PDB entry 7QZF | X-ray diffraction, 2.20 A resolution | chains A and D of the 6 polymer chains in the assembly

Chain A (and D):
Molecule: Dyp-type peroxidase family
Source organism: Streptomyces lividans
Notes: chain D of this document is another copy of the same molecule, construct and numbering; everything in this record applies to it too
Reference sequence: A0A7U8UU09 (A0A7U8UU09_STRLI); residues 1-316 here correspond to UniProt positions 14-329 (UniProt number = residue number + 13)
Chain sequence (316 residues; row label = number of the first residue in the row):
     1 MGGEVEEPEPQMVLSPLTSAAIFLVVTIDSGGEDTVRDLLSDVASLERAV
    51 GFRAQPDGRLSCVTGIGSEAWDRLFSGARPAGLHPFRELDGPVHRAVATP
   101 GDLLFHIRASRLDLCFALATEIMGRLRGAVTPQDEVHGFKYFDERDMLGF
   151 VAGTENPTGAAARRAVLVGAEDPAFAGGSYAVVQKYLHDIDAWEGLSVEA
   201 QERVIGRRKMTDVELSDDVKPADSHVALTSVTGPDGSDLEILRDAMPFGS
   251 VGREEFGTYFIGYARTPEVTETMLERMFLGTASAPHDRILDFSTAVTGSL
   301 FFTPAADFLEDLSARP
Unresolved in the structure: 1-6, 313-316 (chain D: 1-7, 312-316)
Construct notes: engineered mutation Ala152 (Asp165 in A0A7U8UU09), Ala245 (Asn258 in A0A7U8UU09)
Ion coordination: Mg2+ near Asp191 (its only coordinating residue here); heme Fe near His225 (its only coordinating residue here)
Residues lining bound ligands: heme (HEM): Asp146, Leu148, Phe150, Val151, Ala152, Gly153, Thr154, Glu155, Gln184, Tyr186, His188, Ile205, Arg207, His225, Val226, Thr229, Ser230, Ile241, Arg243, Thr258, Phe260, Thr270, Met273, Leu274, Met277, Ile289, Ser293
Reported in the primary citation:
  - mutagenesis - D152A/N245A: decreased catalytic activity
  - mutagenesis - D152A/N245A, N245A: decreased stability in response to Compound I
  - mutagenesis - D152A, N245A: unchanged catalytic activity
  - catalytic residues: Arg243 (proposed by the authors, not directly observed)

How chain A and chain D interact:
Contacting residue pairs - 12 pairs, chain A then chain D:
  Arg145(A) - Met210(D)
  Gly149(A) - Met210(D)
  Ser197(A) - Glu199(D)
  Val198(A) - Val198(D)  hydrophobic
  Val198(A) - Glu199(D)  hydrogen bond (backbone-side chain)
  Glu199(A) - Ser197(D)
  Glu199(A) - Val198(D)  hydrogen bond (side chain-backbone)
  Glu199(A) - Glu199(D)
  Met210(A) - Arg145(D)
  Met210(A) - Gly149(D)
  Met210(A) - Lys209(D)
  Met210(A) - Met210(D)  hydrophobic
Other interface residues (no listed pair), chain A (9 interface residues in all): Phe142, Asp143, Lys209
Other interface residues (no listed pair), chain D (9 interface residues in all): Phe142, Asp143

In short:
Chain A and chain D each contribute 9 residues to their interface; the contacts include 2 hydrogen bonds. Its
one hydrogen-bonded contact is Val198(A)-Glu199(D). Ligands of chain A: heme. From the paper: the catalytic
residue Arg243(A); D152A/N245A and N245A of chain A reduce stability in response to Compound I.
Chain A and chain D are both Dyp-type peroxidase family (Streptomyces lividans); the structure, SFX structure
of dye-type peroxidase DtpB D152A/N245A variant in the ferric state, was determined by X-ray diffraction,
deposited together with 7QZE, 7QZG, 7QZH and 7ZMJ.
